6VVY - chains P and M of the 10 polymer chains in the assembly; structure by electron microscopy, 3.42 A resolution.

Chain P:
Molecule: 90-nt DNA strand
Source organism: Mycobacterium tuberculosis
Sequence (90 nucleotides; numbered 65 to 154; the number before each row is that of its first residue):
    65 CGTGCTTGTTTCCGCCCGCTTCGGGGCAACCCTGCCAGTCTAATACAAAT
   115 CCGGCAATGGAGTCAAGACCAGGTTCGGTCATCCATAGCC
Unresolved in the structure: 65-76, 142-154

Chain M:
Molecule: RNA polymerase-binding transcription factor CarD
Source organism: Mycobacterium tuberculosis
UniProt: P9WJG2 (CARD_MYCTO); numbering as in UniProt (aligned over 1-162)
Sequence (162 residues; each row starts with the number of its first residue):
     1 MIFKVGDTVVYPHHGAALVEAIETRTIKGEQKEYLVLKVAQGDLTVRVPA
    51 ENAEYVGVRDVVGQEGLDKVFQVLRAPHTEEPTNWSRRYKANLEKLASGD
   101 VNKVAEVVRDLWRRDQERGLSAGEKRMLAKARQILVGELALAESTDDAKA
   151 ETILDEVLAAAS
Unresolved in the structure: 1, 161-162

Interface between chain P and chain M:
Contacting residue pairs (9):
  DT105(P) - Lys90(M)  base contact
  DA106(P) - Trp85(M)  base contact
  DA107(P) - Trp85(M)  phosphate contact
  DA107(P) - Ser121(M)  hydrogen bond to the phosphate
  DA107(P) - Gly123(M)  phosphate contact
  DT108(P) - Trp85(M)  phosphate contact
  DT108(P) - Leu120(M)  phosphate contact
  DT108(P) - Ser121(M)  phosphate contact
  DT108(P) - Glu124(M)  phosphate contact
Interface residues without a listed pair, chain M (8 interface residues in all): Ser86, Ala122

In short:
Chain P and chain M form an interface of 4 and 8 residues respectively, with 1 hydrogen bond. The
hydrogen-bonded pair is DA107(P)-Ser121(M).
Chain P is a 90-nt DNA strand and chain M is RNA polymerase-binding transcription factor CarD, both from
Mycobacterium tuberculosis; the structure, Mycobacterium tuberculosis WT RNAP transcription open promoter
complex with Sorangicin, was determined by electron microscopy (same publication as 6VVS, 6VVT, 6VVV, 6VVX,
6VVZ and 6VW0).
